8SN1 - chains A and J of the 12 polymer chains in the assembly; structure by electron microscopy, 3.30 A resolution.

# Chain A
Protein: Histone H3.1
From: Homo sapiens
UniProt: P68431 (H31_HUMAN); residues 0-135 here correspond to UniProt positions 1-136 (UniProt number = residue number + 1)
Amino-acid sequence (140 residues; row label = number of the first residue in the row; numbers below 1 keep their minus sign (Gly-4 is residue -4)):
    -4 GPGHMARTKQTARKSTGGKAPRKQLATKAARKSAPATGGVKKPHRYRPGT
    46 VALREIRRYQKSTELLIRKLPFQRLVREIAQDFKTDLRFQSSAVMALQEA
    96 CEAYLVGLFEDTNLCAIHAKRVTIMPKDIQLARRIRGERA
Disordered / not traced: -4 to 36
Sequence notes: expression tag (-4 to -1)

# Chain J
Molecule: 147-nt DNA strand
From: Homo sapiens
Sequence (147 nucleotides; row label = number of the first residue in the row; numbers below 1 keep their minus sign (DA-73 is residue -73)):
   -73 ATCGGATGTATATATCTGACACGTGCCTGGAGACTAGGGAGTAATCCCCT
   -23 TGGCGGTTAAAACGCGGGGGACAGCGCGTACGTGCGTTTAAGCGGTGCTA
    27 GAGCTGTCTACGACCAATTGAGCGGCCTCGGCACCGGGATTCTCGAT

# Chain A / chain J interface
Pairs across the interface (23):
  His39(A) - DT-67(J)  sugar contact
  Arg40(A) - DG8(J)  base contact
  Arg40(A) - DT9(J)  hydrogen bond to the base
  Arg40(A) - DG10(J)  sugar contact
  Tyr41(A) - DG-66(J)  sugar contact
  Tyr41(A) - DT9(J)  sugar contact
  Tyr41(A) - DG10(J)  hydrogen bond to the phosphate
  Pro43(A) - DG8(J)  phosphate contact
  Pro43(A) - DT9(J)  sugar contact
  Gly44(A) - DG8(J)  phosphate contact
  Gly44(A) - DT9(J)  hydrogen bond to the phosphate
  Thr45(A) - DT9(J)  phosphate contact
  Val46(A) - DT9(J)  hydrogen bond to the phosphate
  Ala47(A) - DT9(J)  hydrogen bond to the phosphate
  Arg49(A) - DG-66(J)  sugar contact
  Arg49(A) - DT-65(J)  phosphate contact
  Arg63(A) - DA17(J)  phosphate contact
  Arg63(A) - DG18(J)  salt bridge to the phosphate
  Lys64(A) - DG18(J)  phosphate contact
  Leu65(A) - DA17(J)  phosphate contact
  Leu65(A) - DG18(J)  hydrogen bond to the phosphate
  Arg69(A) - DA17(J)  salt bridge to the phosphate
  Arg83(A) - DG27(J)  sugar contact
Also at the interface, not in a pair above, chain A (17 interface residues in all): Arg42, Lys56, Pro66
Also at the interface, not in a pair above, chain J (11 interface residues in all): DA-64, DA26

# Summary
17 residues of chain A face 11 of chain J across their interface, with 6 hydrogen bonds and 2 salt bridges.
Polar contacts include Arg40(A)-DT9(J), Tyr41(A)-DG10(J) and Gly44(A)-DT9(J).
Here chain A is Histone H3.1 and chain J is a 147-nt DNA strand, both from Homo sapiens. Entry 8SN1 (Cryo-EM
structure of the human nucleosome core particle in complex with RNF168 and UbcH5c~Ub (UbcH5c chemically ...)
was determined by electron microscopy together with 8SMW, 8SMX, 8SMY, 8SMZ, 8SN0, 8SN2 and 3 further entries
from the same study.
